Entry 9EIU (X-ray diffraction, 4.00 A resolution); this record covers chains A and B.

# Chain A
Molecule: Caveolae-associated protein 1
From: Homo sapiens
Reference sequence: Q6NZI2 (CAVN1_HUMAN); residues 45-154 here correspond to UniProt positions 43-152 (UniProt number = residue number - 2)
Chain sequence (116 residues; each row starts with the number of its first residue):
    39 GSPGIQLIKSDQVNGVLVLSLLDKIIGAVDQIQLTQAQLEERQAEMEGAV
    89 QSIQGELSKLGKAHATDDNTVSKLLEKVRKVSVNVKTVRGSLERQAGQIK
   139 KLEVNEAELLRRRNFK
Unresolved in the structure: 39-56, 99-154
Sequence notes: expression tag (39-44); engineered mutation Asp105 (Thr103 in Q6NZI2), Asp106 (Ser104 in Q6NZI2)
Curated features (UniProtKB/Swiss-Prot):
  - region: Val54 to Ile64 (Nuclear export signal), Leu55 to Leu77 (Leucine-zipper 1), Lys138 to Lys154 (Nuclear localization signal)
  - modified residue (Phosphoserine): Ser48, Ser120
  - cross-link (Glycyl lysine isopeptide (Lys-Gly)): Lys118 (interchain with G-Cter in SUMO2), Lys124 (interchain with G-Cter in SUMO2)
From the paper describing this entry:
  - mutagenesis - Q69A, Q76A: unchanged binding to NbB7-GFP
  - mutagenesis - L72E: abolished binding to NbB7-GFP
  - post-translational modification sites: Thr104 (citing earlier work)
  - mutagenesis - Q69A, Q76A: unchanged co-localization with Nanobody B7 (chain B)
  - mutagenesis - L72E: abolished co-localization with Nanobody B7 (chain B)

# Chain B
Molecule: Nanobody B7
From: Vicugna pacos
Notes: antibody fragment or engineered binder
Chain sequence (121 residues; row label = number of the first residue in the row):
     2 QVQLQESGGGLVQAGGSLRLSCAVSGIRVNVNAMYWYRQAPGKQRELVAI
    52 ITTFGSTNYADSAKGRFTISRDNTKNTVYLQMDNLKPEDTAVYYCNAPQF
   102 TDRYWGQGTQVTVSSHHHHHH
Unresolved in the structure: 117-122

# Interface between chain A and chain B
Contacting residue pairs (19):
  Leu57(A) - Asn31(B)
  Leu57(A) - Val32(B)  hydrophobic
  Leu59(A) - Phe55(B)  hydrophobic
  Lys62(A) - Asn31(B)
  Lys62(A) - Val32(B)
  Ile63(A) - Phe55(B)  hydrophobic
  Gly65(A) - Val32(B)
  Ala66(A) - Val32(B)
  Ala66(A) - Thr54(B)
  Gln69(A) - Asn33(B)
  Gln69(A) - Ala34(B)  hydrogen bond (side chain-backbone)
  Gln69(A) - Ala98(B)
  Gln69(A) - Pro99(B)
  Gln69(A) - Gln100(B)  hydrogen bond
  Thr73(A) - Pro99(B)
  Thr73(A) - Gln100(B)
  Gln76(A) - Pro99(B)
  Gln76(A) - Gln100(B)  hydrogen bond (side chain-backbone)
  Gln76(A) - Asp103(B)  hydrogen bond
Also at the interface, not in a pair above, chain A (11 interface residues in all): Asp61, Leu72
Also at the interface, not in a pair above, chain B (11 interface residues in all): Arg29
Interface features reported in the paper:
  - hot spots on chain A (mutagenesis) - Q76A: decreased binding to Nanobody B7 (chain B)
  - hot spots on chain A (mutagenesis) - Q69A: abolished binding to Nanobody B7 (chain B)

# Summary
Chain A and chain B each contribute 11 residues to their interface, with 4 hydrogen bonds. Polar contacts
include Gln69(A)-Ala34(B), Gln69(A)-Gln100(B) and Gln76(A)-Gln100(B). From the paper: L72E of chain A
abolishes binding to NbB7-GFP; a modification site at Thr104(A); 3 substitutions were tested in all.
Here chain A is Caveolae-associated protein 1 (Homo sapiens) and chain B is Nanobody B7 (Vicugna pacos). Entry
9EIU (Crystal structure of the human Cavin1 HR1 TS/DD mutant domain bound to nanobody B7) was determined by
X-ray diffraction, deposited together with 9EGN and 9EG6.
